Entry 3EDE (X-ray diffraction, 1.71 A resolution); this record covers chains A and B.

Chain A (and B):
Protein: Cyclomaltodextrinase
From: Flavobacterium sp. 92
Notes: EC 3.2.1.54; chain B of this document is another copy of the same molecule, construct and numbering; everything in this record applies to it too
Reference sequence: Q8KKG0 (Q8KKG0_9FLAO); residues 1-601 here correspond to UniProt positions 19-619 (UniProt number = residue number + 18)
Amino-acid sequence (601 residues; numbered 1 to 601; the number before each row is that of its first residue):
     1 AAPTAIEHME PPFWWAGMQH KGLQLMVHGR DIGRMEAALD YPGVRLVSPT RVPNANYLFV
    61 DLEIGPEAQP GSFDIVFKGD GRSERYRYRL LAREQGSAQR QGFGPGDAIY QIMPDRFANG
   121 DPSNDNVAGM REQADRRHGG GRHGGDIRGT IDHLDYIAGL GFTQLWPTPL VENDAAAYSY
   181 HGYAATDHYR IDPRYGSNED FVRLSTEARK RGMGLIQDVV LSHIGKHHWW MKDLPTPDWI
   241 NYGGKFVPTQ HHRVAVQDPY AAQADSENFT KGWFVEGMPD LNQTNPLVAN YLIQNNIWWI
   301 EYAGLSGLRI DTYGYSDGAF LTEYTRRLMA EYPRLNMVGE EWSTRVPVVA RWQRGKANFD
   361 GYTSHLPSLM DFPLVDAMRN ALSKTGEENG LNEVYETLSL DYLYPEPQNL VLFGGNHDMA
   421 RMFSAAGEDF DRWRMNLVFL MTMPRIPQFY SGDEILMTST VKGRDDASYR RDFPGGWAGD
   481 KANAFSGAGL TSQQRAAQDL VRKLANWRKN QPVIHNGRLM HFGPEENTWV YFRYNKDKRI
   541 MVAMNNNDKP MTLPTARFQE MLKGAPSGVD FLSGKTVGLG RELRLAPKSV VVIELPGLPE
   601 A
Not modelled in the structure: 1-2, 600-601
Differences from the reference sequence: engineered mutation Pro49 (Thr67 in Q8KKG0)
Ion coordination: Ca2+ site 1: Asn119, Asp121, Asn124, Asp125, Gly144, Asp146; Ca2+ site 2: Ser222, Thr270, Asp280, Tyr315

Interface between chain A and chain B:
Contacting residue pairs - 71 pairs, chain A then chain B:
  Gln250(A) with Glu525(B)
  His252(A) with Tyr395(B); Gly523(B); Pro524(B), hydrogen bond (side chain-backbone); Glu525(B), salt bridge; Arg557(B)
  Val254(A) with Tyr395(B), hydrophobic; Ser399(B)
  Ala255(A) with Tyr395(B)
  Asp258(A) with Tyr395(B); Ser399(B); His521(B), salt bridge
  Pro259(A) with Ser399(B)
  Tyr260(A) with Leu398(B); Asp401(B), hydrogen bond; Leu519(B); Met520(B); His521(B), hydrogen bond (backbone-backbone)
  Ala261(A) with Met520(B)
  Ala262(A) with Met520(B), hydrophobic; His521(B); Phe522(B), hydrophobic; Glu560(B)
  Gln263(A) with Glu560(B), hydrogen bond (backbone-side chain)
  Ala264(A) with Arg557(B); Glu560(B), hydrogen bond (backbone-side chain)
  Asp265(A) with Phe522(B); Gly523(B), hydrogen bond (side chain-backbone); Arg557(B), salt bridge
  Arg345(A) with Glu393(B); Glu396(B), salt bridge; Thr397(B)
  Pro347(A) with Leu400(B), hydrophobic; Tyr402(B)
  Phe359(A) with Tyr402(B), hydrophobic
  Glu393(A) with Arg345(B)
  Tyr395(A) with His252(B); Val254(B), hydrophobic; Ala255(B); Asp258(B)
  Glu396(A) with Arg345(B), salt bridge
  Thr397(A) with Arg345(B)
  Leu398(A) with Tyr260(B)
  Ser399(A) with Val254(B); Asp258(B); Pro259(B)
  Leu400(A) with Pro347(B), hydrophobic
  Asp401(A) with Tyr260(B), hydrogen bond
  Tyr402(A) with Gln257(B); Pro347(B); Phe359(B), hydrophobic
  Leu519(A) with Tyr260(B)
  Met520(A) with Tyr260(B); Ala261(B); Ala262(B), hydrophobic
  His521(A) with Asp258(B), salt bridge; Tyr260(B), hydrogen bond (backbone-backbone); Ala262(B)
  Phe522(A) with Ala262(B), hydrophobic; Asp265(B)
  Gly523(A) with His252(B); Asp265(B), hydrogen bond (backbone-side chain)
  Pro524(A) with His252(B), hydrogen bond (backbone-side chain)
  Glu525(A) with Gln250(B); His252(B), salt bridge
  Arg557(A) with His252(B); Ala264(B); Asp265(B), salt bridge
  Glu560(A) with Ala262(B); Gln263(B), hydrogen bond (side chain-backbone); Ala264(B), hydrogen bond (side chain-backbone)
Also at the interface, not in a pair above, chain A (37 interface residues in all): Gln257, Leu403, Pro407, Pro444
Also at the interface, not in a pair above, chain B (38 interface residues in all): Leu403, Pro407, Pro444, Arg518

Summary:
37 residues of chain A face 38 of chain B across their interface; the contacts include 12 hydrogen bonds and 8
salt bridges. Among the polar pairs are His252(A)-Glu525(B), Asp258(A)-His521(B) and Asp265(A)-Arg557(B).
Asn119(A), Asp121(A), Asn124(A), Asp125(A), Gly144(A) and Asp146(A) coordinate Ca2+ site 1.
Chain A and chain B are both Cyclomaltodextrinase (Flavobacterium sp. 92); the structure, Structural base for
cyclodextrin hydrolysis, was determined by X-ray diffraction together with 3EDD, 3EDF and 3EDK from the same
study.
